6I5J - chains I and K of the 5 polymer chains in the assembly; structure by X-ray diffraction, 2.80 A resolution.

# Chain I (and K)
Name: Growth hormone receptor peptide
Notes: chain K of this document is another copy of the same molecule, construct and numbering; everything in this record applies to it too
Sequence (11 residues; each row starts with the number of its first residue; numbers below 1 keep their minus sign (Pro-4 is residue -4)):
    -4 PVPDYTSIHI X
Modified positions: Tyr0 (O-phosphotyrosine; PTR); VLM (valinylamine) at position 6

# Chain I / chain K interface
Residue-residue contacts (13):
  Thr1(I) - VLM_6(K)
  Ser2(I) - His4(K)
  Ser2(I) - Ile5(K)
  Ser2(I) - VLM_6(K)  hydrogen bond (backbone-backbone)
  Ile3(I) - Ile3(K)  hydrophobic
  Ile3(I) - His4(K)
  His4(I) - Ile3(K)
  His4(I) - His4(K)  hydrogen bond (backbone-backbone)
  Ile5(I) - Thr1(K)
  Ile5(I) - Ile3(K)  hydrophobic
  VLM_6(I) - Thr1(K)
  VLM_6(I) - Ser2(K)  hydrogen bond (backbone-backbone)
  VLM_6(I) - His4(K)
Interface residues without a listed pair, chain I (7 interface residues in all): Pro-2

# Summary
The interface between chain I and chain K involves 7 residues on one side and 6 on the other; the contacts
include 3 hydrogen bonds. Backbone hydrogen bonds pair Ser2(I)-VLM_6(K) and His4(I)-His4(K).
Both chains are Growth hormone receptor peptide. Entry 6I5J (Crystal structure of SOCS2:Elongin C:Elongin B in
complex with growth hormone receptor peptide) was determined by X-ray diffraction, deposited together with
6I4X and 6I5N.
